5OLC - chains A and G of the 8 polymer chains in the assembly; structure by X-ray diffraction, 2.79 A resolution.

Chain A (and G):
Protein: Galactonate dehydratase
Source organism: Zobellia galactanivorans
Notes: EC 4.2.1.6; chain G of this document is another copy of the same molecule, construct and numbering; everything in this record applies to it too
Reference sequence: G0L7B8 (G0L7B8_ZOBGA); numbering as in UniProt (aligned over 2-388)
Chain sequence (396 residues; row label = number of the first residue in the row; numbers below 1 keep their minus sign (Met-7 is residue -7)):
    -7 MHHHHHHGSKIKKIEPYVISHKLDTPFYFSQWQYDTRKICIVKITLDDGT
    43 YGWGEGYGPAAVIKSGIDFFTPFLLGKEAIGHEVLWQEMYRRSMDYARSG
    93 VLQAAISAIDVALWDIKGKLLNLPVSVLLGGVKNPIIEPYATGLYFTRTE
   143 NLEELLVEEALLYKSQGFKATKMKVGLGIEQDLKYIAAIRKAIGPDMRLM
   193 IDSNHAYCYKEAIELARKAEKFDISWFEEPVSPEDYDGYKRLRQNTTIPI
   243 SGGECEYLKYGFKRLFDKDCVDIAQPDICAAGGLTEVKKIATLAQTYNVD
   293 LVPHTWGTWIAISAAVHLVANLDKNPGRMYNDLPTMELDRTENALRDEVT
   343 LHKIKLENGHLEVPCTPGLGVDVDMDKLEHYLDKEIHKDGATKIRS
Not modelled in the structure: -7 to 0, 17-26, 138-143, 316-324, 377-388
Sequence notes: initiating methionine (-7); expression tag (-6 to 1)
What the authors report for this chain:
  - conformationally variable residues (order/disorder transition): Thr17 to Tyr26, Phe138 to Asn143
  - catalytic residues: Lys166, His296 (by similarity / conservation)

Chain A / chain G interface:
Contacting residue pairs (58):
  Tyr49(A) with Tyr88(G), hydrophobic
  Gly50(A) with Tyr88(G)
  Pro51(A) with Phe61(G), hydrophobic; Tyr88(G); Leu94(G), hydrophobic
  Ala53(A) with Ser57(G)
  Val54(A) with Val54(G); Val93(G), hydrophobic
  Ser57(A) with Ala53(G); Ser57(G), hydrogen bond
  Gly58(A) with Val54(G)
  Phe61(A) with Pro51(G), hydrophobic
  Tyr82(A) with Glu226(G)
  Met86(A) with His197(G); Pro225(G)
  Asp87(A) with His197(G), salt bridge; Cys247(G); Tyr249(G), hydrogen bond (backbone-side chain)
  Tyr88(A) with Tyr49(G), hydrophobic; Gly50(G); Pro51(G); Gly92(G); Val93(G); Tyr249(G)
  Ala89(A) with Ser91(G); Gly92(G), hydrogen bond (backbone-backbone)
  Arg90(A) with Pro225(G), hydrogen bond (side chain-backbone); Glu226(G), salt bridge; Tyr228(G), hydrogen bond; Cys247(G); Glu248(G), salt bridge
  Ser91(A) with Ala89(G); Ser91(G)
  Gly92(A) with Tyr88(G); Ala89(G), hydrogen bond (backbone-backbone)
  Val93(A) with Val54(G), hydrophobic; Tyr88(G); Val93(G), hydrophobic; Leu94(G), hydrophobic
  Leu94(A) with Pro51(G), hydrophobic; Val93(G), hydrophobic
  His197(A) with Met86(G); Asp87(G), salt bridge
  Pro225(A) with Met86(G); Arg90(G), hydrogen bond (backbone-side chain)
  Glu226(A) with Tyr82(G); Arg90(G), salt bridge; Tyr252(G)
  Tyr228(A) with Arg90(G), hydrogen bond
  Cys247(A) with Asp87(G); Arg90(G), hydrogen bond (backbone-side chain)
  Glu248(A) with Arg90(G), salt bridge
  Tyr249(A) with Asp87(G), hydrogen bond (side chain-backbone); Tyr88(G)
  Tyr252(A) with Glu226(G)
  Arg256(A) with Glu226(G), salt bridge; Tyr228(G); Arg256(G)
Also at the interface, not in a pair above, chain G (27 interface residues in all): Gly58

In short:
The chain A/chain G interface involves 27 residues from each chain; the contacts include 10 hydrogen bonds and
7 salt bridges. Polar contacts include Asp87(A)-His197(G), Arg90(A)-Glu226(G) and Arg90(A)-Glu248(G). From the
paper: catalytic residues Lys166(A) and His296(A); conformational variability at Thr17(A) and Phe138(A).
Chain A and chain G are both Galactonate dehydratase (Zobellia galactanivorans); the structure, Crystal
structure of the 3,6-anhydro-D-galactonate cycloisomerase from Zobellia galactanivorans, was determined by
X-ray diffraction, deposited together with 5OPQ.
